8IYQ - chains A and S of the 4 polymer chains in the assembly; structure by electron microscopy, 2.46 A resolution.

[Chain A]
Molecule: deadCbCas9
Notes: engineered mutation(s): D9A, H837A
Chain sequence (1442 residues; numbered 1 to 1442; the number before each row is that of its first residue):
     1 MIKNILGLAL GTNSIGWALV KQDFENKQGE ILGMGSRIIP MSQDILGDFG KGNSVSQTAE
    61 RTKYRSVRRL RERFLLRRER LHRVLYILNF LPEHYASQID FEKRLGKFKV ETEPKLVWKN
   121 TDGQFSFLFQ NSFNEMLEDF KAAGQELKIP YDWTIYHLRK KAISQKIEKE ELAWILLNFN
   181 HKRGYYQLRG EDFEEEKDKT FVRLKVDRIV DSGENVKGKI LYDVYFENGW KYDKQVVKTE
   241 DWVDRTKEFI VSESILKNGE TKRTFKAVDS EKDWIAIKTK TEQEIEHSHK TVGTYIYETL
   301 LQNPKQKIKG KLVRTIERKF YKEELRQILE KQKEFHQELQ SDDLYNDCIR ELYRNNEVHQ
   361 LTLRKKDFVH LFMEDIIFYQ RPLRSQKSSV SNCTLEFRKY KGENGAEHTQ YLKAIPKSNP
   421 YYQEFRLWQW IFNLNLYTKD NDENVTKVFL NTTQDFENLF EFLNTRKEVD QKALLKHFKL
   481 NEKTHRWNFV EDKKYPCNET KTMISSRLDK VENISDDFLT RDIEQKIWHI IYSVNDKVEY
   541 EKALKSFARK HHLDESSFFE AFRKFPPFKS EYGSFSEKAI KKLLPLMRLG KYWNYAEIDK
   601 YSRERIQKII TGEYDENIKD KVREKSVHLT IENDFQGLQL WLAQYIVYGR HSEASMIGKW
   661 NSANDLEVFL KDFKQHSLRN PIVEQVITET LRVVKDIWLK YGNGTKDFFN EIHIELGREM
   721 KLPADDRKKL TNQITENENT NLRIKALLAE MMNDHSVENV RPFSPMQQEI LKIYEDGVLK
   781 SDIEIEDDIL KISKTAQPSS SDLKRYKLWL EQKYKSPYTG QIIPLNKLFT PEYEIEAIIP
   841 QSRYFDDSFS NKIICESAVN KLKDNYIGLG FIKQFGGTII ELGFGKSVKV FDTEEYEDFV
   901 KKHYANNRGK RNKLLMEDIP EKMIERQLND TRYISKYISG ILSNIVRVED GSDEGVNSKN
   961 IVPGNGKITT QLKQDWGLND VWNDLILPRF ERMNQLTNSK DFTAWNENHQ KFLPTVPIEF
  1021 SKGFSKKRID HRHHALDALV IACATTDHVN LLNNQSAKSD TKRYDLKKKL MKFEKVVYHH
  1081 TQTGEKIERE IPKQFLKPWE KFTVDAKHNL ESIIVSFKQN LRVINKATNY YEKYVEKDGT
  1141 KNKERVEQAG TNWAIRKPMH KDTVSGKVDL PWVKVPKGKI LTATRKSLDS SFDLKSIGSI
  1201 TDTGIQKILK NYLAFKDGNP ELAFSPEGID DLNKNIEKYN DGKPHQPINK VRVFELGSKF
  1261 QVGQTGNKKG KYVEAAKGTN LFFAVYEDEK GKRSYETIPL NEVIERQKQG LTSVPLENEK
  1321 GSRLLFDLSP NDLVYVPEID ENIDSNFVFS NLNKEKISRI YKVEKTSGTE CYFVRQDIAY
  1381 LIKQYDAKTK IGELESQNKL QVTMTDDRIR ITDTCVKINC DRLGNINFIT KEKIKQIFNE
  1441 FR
Not modelled in the structure: 718-929, 1074-1091, 1429-1442

[Chain S]
Molecule: NTS
Sequence (28 nucleotides; each row starts with the number of its first residue; numbers below 1 keep their minus sign (DG-6 is residue -6)):
    -6 GAGAATGTCG GGGAGCCGAG ACAAAACG
Not modelled in the structure: -6 to 11

[Interface between chain A and chain S]
Residue-residue contacts (28; chain A residue first):
  Ser42(A) - DA14(S)  sugar contact
  Gln43(A) - DG13(S)  phosphate contact
  Gln43(A) - DA14(S)  phosphate contact
  Asp44(A) - DA12(S)  base contact
  Asp44(A) - DG13(S)  sugar contact
  Lys1179(A) - DA18(S)  salt bridge to the phosphate
  Lys1195(A) - DC20(S)  salt bridge to the phosphate
  Glu1255(A) - DA18(S)  sugar contact
  Leu1256(A) - DA18(S)  phosphate contact
  Leu1256(A) - DA19(S)  phosphate contact
  Gly1257(A) - DA18(S)  phosphate contact
  Ser1258(A) - DA18(S)  hydrogen bond to the phosphate
  Glu1274(A) - DA17(S)  sugar contact
  Ala1276(A) - DA16(S)  sugar contact
  Lys1277(A) - DA14(S)  hydrogen bond to the sugar
  Lys1277(A) - DC15(S)  sugar contact
  Gly1278(A) - DC15(S)  hydrogen bond to the phosphate
  Gly1278(A) - DA16(S)  hydrogen bond to the phosphate
  Thr1279(A) - DA16(S)  hydrogen bond to the phosphate
  Asn1280(A) - DA16(S)  hydrogen bond to the phosphate
  Asn1280(A) - DA17(S)  hydrogen bond to the phosphate
  Glu1364(A) - DC15(S)  phosphate contact
  Lys1365(A) - DA16(S)  hydrogen bond to the base
  Thr1366(A) - DA16(S)  phosphate contact
  Ser1367(A) - DA16(S)  sugar contact
  Ser1367(A) - DA17(S)  hydrogen bond to the phosphate
  Gln1397(A) - DA17(S)  hydrogen bond to the base
  Lys1399(A) - DC15(S)  salt bridge to the phosphate
Other interface residues (no listed pair), chain A (25 interface residues in all): Lys1161, Ala1275, Gly1368, Gln1384

[In short]
25 residues of chain A face 9 of chain S across their interface, with 10 hydrogen bonds and 3 salt bridges.
Among the polar pairs are Lys1365(A)-DA16(S), Gln1397(A)-DA17(S) and Lys1277(A)-DA14(S).
Here chain A is deadCbCas9 and chain S is NTS. Entry 8IYQ (Structure of CbCas9 bound to 20-nucleotide
complementary DNA substrate) was determined by electron microscopy, deposited together with 8WMH, 8WMM, 8WMN
and 8WR4.
